1J7S - chains B and C of the 4 polymer chains in the assembly; structure by X-ray diffraction, 2.20 A resolution.

[Chain B]
Protein: Hemoglobin
From: Homo sapiens
Notes: fragment: beta chain
UniProt: P68871 (HBB_HUMAN); residues 1-146 here = UniProt positions 1-146
Sequence (146 residues; each row starts with the number of its first residue):
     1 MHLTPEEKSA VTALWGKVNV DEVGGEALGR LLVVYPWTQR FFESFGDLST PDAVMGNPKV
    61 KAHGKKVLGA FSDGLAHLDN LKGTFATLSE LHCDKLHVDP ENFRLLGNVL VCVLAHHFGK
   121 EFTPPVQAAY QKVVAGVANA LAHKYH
Construct notes: engineered mutation Met1 (Val in P68871)
Ion coordination: heme Fe near His92 (its only coordinating residue here)
Small-molecule neighbours: heme (HEM): Leu31, Thr38, Phe41, Phe42, Phe45, His63, Lys66, Val67, Ala70, Phe71, Phe85, Leu88, Leu91, His92, Leu96, Val98, Asn102, Phe103, Leu106, Val137, Leu141

[Chain C]
Protein: Hemoglobin
From: Homo sapiens
Notes: fragment: alpha chain
UniProt: P69905 (HBA_HUMAN); residues 1-141 here = UniProt positions 1-141
Sequence (141 residues; row label = number of the first residue in the row):
     1 MLSPADKTNV KAAWGKVGAH AGEYGAEAYE RMFLSFPTTK TYFPHFDLSH GSAQVKGQGK
    61 KVADALTNAV AHVDDMPNAL SALSDLHAHK LRVDPVNFKL LSHCLLVTLA AHLPAEFTPA
   121 VHASLDKFLA SVSTVLTSKY R
Construct notes: engineered mutation Met1 (Val in P69905), Tyr29 (Leu in P69905), Gln58 (His in P69905)
Ion coordination: heme Fe near His87 (its only coordinating residue here)
Small-molecule neighbours: heme (HEM): Tyr29, Met32, Thr39, Tyr42, Phe43, His45, Phe46, Gln58, Lys61, Val62, Ala65, Leu66, Leu83, Leu86, His87, Leu91, Val93, Asn97, Phe98, Leu101, Val132, Leu136
UniProt features mapped onto this chain:
  - site: Lys61 (Not glycated)

[How chain B and chain C interact]
Contacting residue pairs - 26 pairs, chain B then chain C:
  Val34(B) - Arg141(C)  hydrogen bond (backbone-side chain)
  Tyr35(B) - Arg141(C)
  Pro36(B) - Tyr140(C)
  Pro36(B) - Arg141(C)
  Trp37(B) - Arg92(C)
  Trp37(B) - Asp94(C)  hydrogen bond
  Trp37(B) - Pro95(C)
  Trp37(B) - Tyr140(C)  hydrophobic
  Gln39(B) - Arg92(C)
  Arg40(B) - Tyr42(C)
  Arg40(B) - Leu91(C)  hydrogen bond (side chain-backbone)
  Arg40(B) - Arg92(C)  hydrogen bond (side chain-backbone)
  Glu43(B) - Arg92(C)  salt bridge
  His97(B) - Thr41(C)
  His97(B) - Pro44(C)
  Asp99(B) - Thr41(C)
  Asp99(B) - Tyr42(C)  hydrogen bond
  Asp99(B) - Asp94(C)
  Asp99(B) - Asn97(C)
  Pro100(B) - Thr38(C)
  Glu101(B) - Asp94(C)
  Glu101(B) - Val96(C)
  Leu105(B) - Asp94(C)
  Tyr145(B) - Thr41(C)
  His146(B) - Pro37(C)
  His146(B) - Lys40(C)  hydrogen bond (backbone-side chain)
Interface residues without a listed pair, chain B (15 interface residues in all): Val98

[Summary]
Chain B and chain C form an interface of 15 and 14 residues respectively; the contacts include 6 hydrogen
bonds and 1 salt bridge. Polar pairs include Glu43(B)-Arg92(C), Val34(B)-Arg141(C) and Trp37(B)-Asp94(C).
Ligands of chain B: heme. Bound to chain C: heme.
Chain B is Hemoglobin and chain C is Hemoglobin, both from Homo sapiens; the structure, Crystal Structure of
deoxy HbalphaYQ, a mutant of HbA, was determined by X-ray diffraction (same publication as 1J7W and 1J7Y).
